6MPI - chains A and O of the 23 polymer chains in the assembly; structure by X-ray diffraction, 3.33 A resolution.

# Chain A
Molecule: 16S rRNA
From: Thermus thermophilus HB8
Sequence (1507 nucleotides; row label = number of the first residue in the row; note: 46 numbers in that range are skipped by the numbering (no residue carries them; nothing is unmodelled there); a row labelled like 190A-190L holds insertion residues (190A, then the next letters in order)):
     5 UGGAGAGUUUGAUCCUGGCUCAGGGUGAACGCUGGCGGCGUGCCUAAGAC
    55 AUGCAAGUCGUGCGGG
    73 CCGCGGGGUUUU
    88 ACUCCG
    95 UGGUC
   101 AGCGGCGGACGGGUGAGUAACGCGUGGGU
  129A G
   130 ACCUACCCGGAAGAGGGGGACAACCCGGGGAAACUCGGGCUAAUCCCCCA
   180 UGUGGACCCGC
190A-190L CCCUUGGGGUGU
   191 GUCCAAAGGGCUUU
   216 GCCCGCUUCCGGAUGGGCCCGCGUCCCAUCAGCUAGUUGGUGGGGUAAUG
   266 GCCCACCAAGGCGACGACGGGUAGCCGGUCUGAGAGGAUGGCCGGCCACA
   316 GGGGCACUGAGACACGGGCCCCACUCCUACGGGAGGCAGCAGUUAGGAAU
   366 CUUCCGCAAUGGGCGCAAGCCUGACGGAGCGACGCCGCUUGGAGGAAGAA
   416 GCCCUUCGGGGUGUAAACUCCUGAA
   442 CCCGGGACGAAACCCCCGACGA
   474 GGGGACUGACGGUACCGGG
   494 GUAAUAGCGCCGGCCAACUCCGUGCCAGCAGCCGCGGUAAUACGGAGGGC
   544 GCGAGCGUUACCCGGAUUCACUGGGCGUAAAGGGCGUGUAGGCGGCCUGG
   594 GGCGUCCCAUGUGAAAGACCACGGCUCAACCGUGGGGGAGCGUGGGAUAC
   644 GCUCAGGCUAGACGGUGGGAGAGGGUGGUGGAAUUCCCGGAGUAGCGGUG
   694 AAAUGCGCAGAUACCGGGAGGAACGCCGAUGGCGAAGGCAGCCACCUGGU
   744 CCACCCGUGACGCUGAGGCGCGAAAGCGUGGGGAGCAAACCGGAUUAGAU
   794 ACCCGGGUAGUCCACGCCCUAAACGAUGCGCGCUAGGUCUCUGGGUCU
   848 CCUGGGGGCCGAAGCUAACGCGUUAAGCGCGCCGCCUGGGGAGUACGGCC
   898 GCAAGGCUGAAACUCAAAGGAAUUGACGGGGGCCCGCACAAGCGGUGGAG
   948 CAUGUGGUUUAAUUCGAAGCAACGCGAAGAACCUUACCAGGCCUUGACAU
   998 GCUAGGAACCCGGGUGAAAGCCUGGGGUGCCCCGGGGAGCCCUAGCACAG
  1048 GUGCUGCAUGGCCGUCGUCAGCUCGUGCCGUGAGGUGUUGGGUUAAGUCC
  1098 CGCAACGAGCGCAACCCCCGCCGUUAGUUGCCAGCGGUUCGGCCGGGCAC
  1148 UCUAACGGGACUGCCCGCGAAA
  1171 GCGGGAGGAAGGAGGGGACGACGUCUGGUCAGCAUGGCCCUUACGGCCUG
  1221 GGCGACACACGUGCUACAAUGCCCACUACAAAGCGAUGCCACCCGGCAAC
  1271 GGGGAGCUAAUCGCAAAAAGGUGGGCCCAGUUCGGAUUGGGGUCUGCAAC
  1321 CCGACCCCAUGAAGCCGGAAUCGCUAGUAAUCGCGGAUCAGCAUGCCGCG
  1371 GUGAAUACGUUCCCGGGCCUUGUACACACCGCCCGUCACGCCAUGGGAGC
  1421 GGGCUCUACCCGAAGUCGCCGGG
  1446 AGCCUACGGG
  1459 CAGGCGCCGAGGGUAGGGCCCGUGACUGGGGCGAAGUCGUAACAAGGUAG
  1509 CUGUACCGGAAGGUGCGGCUGGAUCA
  1539 CUUUCU
Construct notes: insertion (1540-1544)
Metal / ion sites: Mg2+ site 1 near G21 (its only coordinating residue here); Mg2+ site 2 near C48 (its only coordinating residue here); Mg2+ site 3 near A53 (its only coordinating residue here); Mg2+ site 4: G61, U62, G105; Mg2+ site 5: G69, G70, U98; Mg2+ site 6: A116, G117, G289; Mg2+ site 7: C121, G124, U125, G236; Mg2+ site 8: C174, C175; Mg2+ site 9 near A195 (its only coordinating residue here); Mg2+ site 10: G299, G558, U560; Mg2+ site 11 near A315 (its only coordinating residue here); Mg2+ site 12 near G326 (its only coordinating residue here); 47 more Mg2+ sites not listed
Small-molecule neighbours: paromomycin (PAR): G1405, U1406, C1407, A1408, C1409, C1490, G1491, A1492, A1493, G1494, U1495, C1496

# Chain O
Molecule: 30S ribosomal protein S15
From: Thermus thermophilus HB8
Reference sequence: Q5SJ76 (RS15_THET8); residue numbers follow UniProt; this construct covers 1-89
Amino-acid sequence (89 residues; each row starts with the number of its first residue):
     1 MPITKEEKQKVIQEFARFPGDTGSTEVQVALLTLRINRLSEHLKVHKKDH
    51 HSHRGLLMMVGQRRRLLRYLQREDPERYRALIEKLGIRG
Not modelled in the structure: 1

# Chain A / chain O interface
Pairs across the interface - 67 pairs, chain A then chain O:
  G579(A) - Arg54(O)  hydrogen bond to the sugar
  U580(A) - Arg54(O)  salt bridge to the phosphate
  U580(A) - Leu57(O)  phosphate contact
  U580(A) - Met58(O)  sugar contact
  G581(A) - Met58(O)  phosphate contact
  G581(A) - Gly61(O)  phosphate contact
  G581(A) - Arg64(O)  hydrogen bond to the phosphate
  G581(A) - Arg65(O)  salt bridge to the phosphate
  U582(A) - Arg64(O)  salt bridge to the phosphate
  U582(A) - Arg68(O)  salt bridge to the phosphate
  A583(A) - Arg68(O)  salt bridge to the phosphate
  C656(A) - Gln28(O)  hydrogen bond to the sugar
  C656(A) - Gln62(O)  sugar contact
  G657(A) - Thr22(O)  hydrogen bond to the base
  G657(A) - Gly23(O)  sugar contact
  G657(A) - Gln28(O)  sugar contact
  G658(A) - Lys8(O)  salt bridge to the phosphate
  G658(A) - Ile12(O)  phosphate contact
  G658(A) - Thr22(O)  sugar contact
  G658(A) - Leu31(O)  sugar contact
  U659(A) - Lys8(O)  salt bridge to the phosphate
  U659(A) - Gln9(O)  phosphate contact
  G660(A) - Lys5(O)  salt bridge to the phosphate
  G666(A) - His51(O)  sugar contact
  G666(A) - Ser52(O)  base contact
  G667(A) - His42(O)  base contact
  G667(A) - Asp49(O)  hydrogen bond to the sugar
  G667(A) - His51(O)  sugar contact
  G668(A) - His46(O)  hydrogen bond to the sugar
  G668(A) - Asp49(O)  sugar contact
  U669(A) - His46(O)  sugar contact
  U669(A) - Lys48(O)  salt bridge to the phosphate
  A728(A) - Arg54(O)  salt bridge to the phosphate
  A729(A) - His51(O)  base contact
  G730(A) - His51(O)  hydrogen bond to the base
  C739(A) - Pro2(O)  phosphate contact
  C739(A) - His42(O)  hydrogen bond to the sugar
  U740(A) - Pro2(O)  phosphate contact
  U740(A) - Leu39(O)  sugar contact
  U740(A) - His42(O)  hydrogen bond to the sugar
  U740(A) - Ser52(O)  hydrogen bond to the sugar
  G741(A) - Arg35(O)  salt bridge to the phosphate
  G741(A) - Ser52(O)  sugar contact
  G741(A) - Gly55(O)  sugar contact
  G742(A) - Arg35(O)  salt bridge to the phosphate
  G742(A) - Met58(O)  sugar contact
  G750(A) - Phe18(O)  phosphate contact
  G750(A) - Asp21(O)  hydrogen bond to the sugar
  G750(A) - Thr22(O)  hydrogen bond to the sugar
  G750(A) - Gly23(O)  hydrogen bond to the base
  U751(A) - Phe18(O)  phosphate contact
  U751(A) - Gly23(O)  sugar contact
  U751(A) - Ser24(O)  sugar contact
  U751(A) - Thr25(O)  sugar contact
  G752(A) - Tyr69(O)  hydrogen bond to the phosphate
  A753(A) - Tyr69(O)  hydrogen bond to the phosphate
  A753(A) - Glu73(O)  phosphate contact
  C754(A) - Arg65(O)  phosphate contact
  C754(A) - Leu66(O)  sugar contact
  C754(A) - Tyr69(O)  sugar contact
  C754(A) - Arg72(O)  salt bridge to the phosphate
  G755(A) - Arg65(O)  salt bridge to the phosphate
  G763(A) - His53(O)  sugar contact
  C764(A) - His50(O)  phosphate contact
  G765(A) - His50(O)  salt bridge to the phosphate
  A807(A) - Lys48(O)  salt bridge to the phosphate
  C808(A) - Lys48(O)  salt bridge to the phosphate
Also at the interface, not in a pair above, chain A (33 interface residues in all): C749
Also at the interface, not in a pair above, chain O (39 interface residues in all): Gly20, Arg38, Met59

# In short
Chain A and chain O form an interface of 33 and 39 residues respectively; the contacts include 15 hydrogen
bonds and 17 salt bridges. Among the polar pairs are G657(A)-Thr22(O), G730(A)-His51(O) and G750(A)-Gly23(O).
Chain A binds paromomycin. G61(A), U62(A) and G105(A) coordinate Mg2+ site 4.
Here chain A is 16S rRNA and chain O is 30S ribosomal protein S15, both from Thermus thermophilus HB8. Entry
6MPI (Structure of the Thermus thermophilus 30S ribosomal subunit complexed with a 2-thiocytidine (s2C32) and
inosine (I34) ...) was determined by X-ray diffraction (same publication as 6DTI, 6MKN and 6MPF).
